Entry 6SGK (X-ray diffraction, 2.00 A resolution); this record covers chain A.

== Chain A ==
Name: Serine/threonine-protein kinase Nek2
From: Homo sapiens
Notes: EC 2.7.11.1
UniProt: P51955 (NEK2_HUMAN), isoform P51955-3; numbering as in UniProt (aligned over 1-271)
Amino-acid sequence (279 residues; row label = number of the first residue in the row):
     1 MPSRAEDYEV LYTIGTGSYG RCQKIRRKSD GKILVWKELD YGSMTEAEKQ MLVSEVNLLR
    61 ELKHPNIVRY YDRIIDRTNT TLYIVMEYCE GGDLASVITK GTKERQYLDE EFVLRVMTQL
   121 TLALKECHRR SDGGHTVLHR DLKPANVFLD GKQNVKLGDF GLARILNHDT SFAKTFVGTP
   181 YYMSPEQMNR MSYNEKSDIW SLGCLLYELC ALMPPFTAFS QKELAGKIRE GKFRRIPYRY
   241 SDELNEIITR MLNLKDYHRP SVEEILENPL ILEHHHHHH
Not modelled in the structure: 1-2, 131-141, 160-175, 191-193
Differences from the reference sequence: expression tag (272-279)
Small-molecule neighbours: 2-phenylazanyl-9H-purine-6-carbonitrile (LCQ): I14, C22, V35, V68, M86, E87, Y88, C89, E90, G92, D93, F148
UniProt features mapped onto this chain:
  - active site: D141 (Proton acceptor)
  - binding site (ATP): I14 to C22, K37
  - modified residue: T170 (Phosphothreonine), S171 (Phosphoserine), T175 (Phosphothreonine), T179 (Phosphothreonine), S184 (Phosphoserine), S241 (Phosphoserine)
  - mutagenesis: K37 (K37R: Loss of kinase activity and of ability to activate NEK11. Loss of phosphorylation of CCDC102B), D141 (D141A: Loss of autophosphorylation), T170 (T170A: No effect on kinase activity; T170E: Kinase activity increased by two fold), S171 (S171A: No effect on kinase activity; S171D: Kinase activity increased by two fold), T175 (T175A: Kinase activity decreased by two fold; T175E: Kinase activity increased by two fold), T179 (T179A: Loss of kinase activity; T179E: Loss of kinase activity), S241 (S241A: Loss of kinase activity; S241D: Loss of kinase activity)
Reported in the primary citation:
  - binding site for 2-phenylazanyl-9H-purine-6-carbonitrile: E87, C89
  - mutagenesis - C22A (Kd 3.5 uM): decreased binding to 23

== Summary ==
Chain A binds 2-phenylazanyl-9H-purine-6-carbonitrile. UniProt lists active-site residue D141, 10 ATP-binding
residues and 7 mutagenesis sites. The paper reports a binding site for 2-phenylazanyl-9H-purine-6-carbonitrile
at E87 and C89; C22A reduces binding to 23.
Chain A is Serine/threonine-protein kinase Nek2 (Homo sapiens); the structure, Nek2 kinase bound to inhibitor
102, was determined by X-ray diffraction together with 6SGD, 6SGH and 6SGI from the same study.
